PDB entry 9H9H | electron microscopy, 3.80 A resolution | chains A and G of the 26 polymer chains in the assembly

# Chain A
Molecule: 16S RNA
Organism: Escherichia coli
Sequence (1542 nucleotides; row label = number of the first residue in the row):
     1 AAAUUGAAGAGUUUGAUCAUGGCUCAGAUUGAACGCUGGCGGCAGGCCUA
    51 ACACAUGCAAGUCGAACGGUAACAGGAAGAAGCUUGCUUCUUUGCUGACG
   101 AGUGGCGGACGGGUGAGUAAUGUCUGGGAAACUGCCUGAUGGAGGGGGAU
   151 AACUACUGGAAACGGUAGCUAAUACCGCAUAACGUCGCAAGACCAAAGAG
   201 GGGGACCUUCGGGCCUCUUGCCAUCGGAUGUGCCCAGAUGGGAUUAGCUA
   251 GUAGGUGGGGUAACGGCUCACCUAGGCGACGAUCCCUAGCUGGUCUGAGA
   301 GGAUGACCAGCCACACUGGAACUGAGACACGGUCCAGACUCCUACGGGAG
   351 GCAGCAGUGGGGAAUAUUGCACAAUGGGCGCAAGCCUGAUGCAGCCAUGC
   401 CGCGUGUAUGAAGAAGGCCUUCGGGUUGUAAAGUACUUUCAGCGGGGAGG
   451 AAGGGAGUAAAGUUAAUACCUUUGCUCAUUGACGUUACCCGCAGAAGAAG
   501 CACCGGCUAACUCCGUGCCAGCAGCCXCGGUAAUACGGAGGGUGCAAGCG
   551 UUAAUCGGAAUUACUGGGCGUAAAGCGCACGCAGGCGGUUUGUUAAGUCA
   601 GAUGUGAAAUCCCCGGGCUCAACCUGGGAACUGCAUCUGAUACUGGCAAG
   651 CUUGAGUCUCGUAGAGGGGGGUAGAAUUCCAGGUGUAGCGGUGAAAUGCG
   701 UAGAGAUCUGGAGGAAUACCGGUGGCGAAGGCGGCCCCCUGGACGAAGAC
   751 UGACGCUCAGGUGCGAAAGCGUGGGGAGCAAACAGGAUUAGAUACCCUGG
   801 UAGUCCACGCCGUAAACGAUGUCGACUUGGAGGUUGUGCCCUUGAGGCGU
   851 GGCUUCCGGAGCUAACGCGUUAAGUCGACCGCCUGGGGAGUACGGCCGCA
   901 AGGUUAAAACUCAAAUGAAUUGACGGGGGCCCGCACAAGCGGUGGAGCAU
   951 GUGGUUUAAUUCGAUGXAACGCGAAGAACCUUACCUGGUCUUGACAUCCA
  1001 CGGAAGUUUUCAGAGAUGAGAAUGUGCCUUCGGGAACCGUGAGACAGGUG
  1051 CUGCAUGGCUGUCGUCAGCUCGUGUUGUGAAAUGUUGGGUUAAGUCCCGC
  1101 AACGAGCGCAACCCUUAUCCUUUGUUGCCAGCGGUCCGGCCGGGAACUCA
  1151 AAGGAGACUGCCAGUGAUAAACUGGAGGAAGGUGGGGAUGACGUCAAGUC
  1201 AUCAUGGCCCUUACGACCAGGGCUACACACGUGCUACAAUGGCGCAUACA
  1251 AAGAGAAGCGACCUCGCGAGAGCAAGCGGACCUCAUAAAGUGCGUCGUAG
  1301 UCCGGAUUGGAGUCUGCAACUCGACUCCAUGAAGUCGGAAUCGCUAGUAA
  1351 UCGUGGAUCAGAAUGCCACGGUGAAUACGUUCCCGGGCCUUGUACACACC
  1401 GCCCGUXACACCAUGGGAGUGGGUUGCAAAAGAAGUAGGUAGCUUAACCU
  1451 UCGGGAGGGCGCUUACCACUUUGUGAUUCAUGACUGGGGUGAAGUCGUAA
  1501 CAAGGUAACCGUAGGGGAACCUGCGGUUGGAUCACCUCCUUA
Disordered / not traced: 1535-1542
Modified residues: PSU (pseudouridine-5'-monophosphate) at position 516, G7M (N7-methyl-guanosine-5'-monophosphate) at position 527, 2MG (2N-methylguanosine-5'-monophosphate) at position 966, 5MC (5-methylcytidine-5'-monophosphate) at position 967, 2MG (2N-methylguanosine-5'-monophosphate) at position 1207, 4OC (4n,o2'-methylcytidine-5'-monophosphate) at position 1402, 5MC (5-methylcytidine-5'-monophosphate) at position 1407, UR3 (3-methyluridine-5'-monophoshate) at position 1498, 2MG (2N-methylguanosine-5'-monophosphate) at position 1516, MA6 (6N-dimethyladenosine-5'-monophoshate) at position 1518, MA6 (6N-dimethyladenosine-5'-monophoshate) at position 1519
Metal / ion sites: Mg2+ site 1 near G21 (its only coordinating residue here); Mg2+ site 2: C48, U114, G115; Mg2+ site 3 near A53 (its only coordinating residue here); Mg2+ site 4: A59, U387; Mg2+ site 5 near G100 (its only coordinating residue here); Mg2+ site 6: A109, G331; Mg2+ site 7: A116, G117, G289; K+ site 1: G145, A197; Mg2+ site 8 near U150 (its only coordinating residue here); Mg2+ site 9 near A171 (its only coordinating residue here); Mg2+ site 10: A174, C175; Mg2+ site 11: U180, A195; 69 more Mg2+ sites not listed; 1 more K+ sites not listed
Residues lining bound ligands: A1IC4 ((2S,3S)-2-[[(2S)-2-[[(2S,4S)-5-aminocarbonyloxy-4-oxidanyl-2-[[(2S,3R)-3-oxidanylpiperidin-2-yl]carbonylamino]pentanoyl]amino]-3-(1H-imidazol-4-yl)propanoyl]amino]-3-(2-chloranyl-1H-imidazol-4-yl)-3-oxidanyl-propanoic acid): U692, G693, U788, U789, G791, A792, A794, C795, U1506

# Chain G
Molecule: Small ribosomal subunit protein uS7
Organism: Escherichia coli
Reference sequence: P02359 (RS7_ECOLI); numbering as in UniProt (aligned over 1-179)
Sequence (179 residues; each row starts with the number of its first residue):
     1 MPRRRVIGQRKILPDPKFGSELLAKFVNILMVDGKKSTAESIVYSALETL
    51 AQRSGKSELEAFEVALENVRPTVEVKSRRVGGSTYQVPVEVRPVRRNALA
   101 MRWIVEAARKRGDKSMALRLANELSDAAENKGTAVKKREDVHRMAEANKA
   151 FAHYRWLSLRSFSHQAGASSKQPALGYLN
Disordered / not traced: 1, 153-179
Swiss-Prot annotation at these positions:
  - natural variant: Leu157 to Asn179 (deletion: In strain: B and L44)
  - mutagenesis: Pro2 to Phe18 (Defective in ribosome assembly; accumulates to abnormally high levels on polysomes; significantly decreases affinity for its own mRNA), Lys36 (K36A/E: Defective in ribosome assembly), Met116 (M116G: Significantly decreases affinity for its own mRNA)

# How chain A and chain G interact
Pairs across the interface (56; chain A residue first):
  C932(A) - Arg3(G)  phosphate contact
  C932(A) - Arg4(G)  salt bridge to the phosphate
  G933(A) - Arg3(G)  hydrogen bond to the base
  A935(A) - Arg3(G)  hydrogen bond to the base
  A937(A) - Arg78(G)  hydrogen bond to the sugar
  A938(A) - Lys76(G)  salt bridge to the phosphate
  A938(A) - Arg95(G)  phosphate contact
  G939(A) - Arg95(G)  salt bridge to the phosphate
  G939(A) - Arg102(G)  hydrogen bond to the phosphate
  C940(A) - Arg102(G)  salt bridge to the phosphate
  A1092(A) - Arg4(G)  phosphate contact
  A1093(A) - Arg4(G)  salt bridge to the phosphate
  U1173(A) - Arg5(G)  salt bridge to the phosphate
  A1239(A) - Lys114(G)  sugar contact
  A1239(A) - Arg119(G)  sugar contact
  U1240(A) - Leu30(G)  base contact
  U1240(A) - Arg109(G)  hydrogen bond to the base
  U1240(A) - Ser115(G)  phosphate contact
  U1240(A) - Met116(G)  hydrogen bond to the phosphate
  U1240(A) - Arg119(G)  salt bridge to the phosphate
  A1289(A) - Lys35(G)  hydrogen bond to the sugar
  G1290(A) - Lys35(G)  sugar contact
  G1290(A) - Ser37(G)  hydrogen bond to the phosphate
  U1291(A) - Ser37(G)  hydrogen bond to the phosphate
  U1291(A) - Thr38(G)  hydrogen bond to the phosphate
  U1298(A) - Lys114(G)  base contact
  A1346(A) - Arg10(G)  hydrogen bond to the base
  A1350(A) - Asp33(G)  hydrogen bond to the sugar
  A1350(A) - Gly34(G)  base contact
  U1372(A) - Gly34(G)  hydrogen bond to the sugar
  G1373(A) - Met31(G)  sugar contact
  G1373(A) - Gly34(G)  sugar contact
  G1373(A) - Lys36(G)  hydrogen bond to the phosphate
  A1374(A) - Asn28(G)  hydrogen bond to the sugar
  A1374(A) - Lys36(G)  salt bridge to the phosphate
  A1375(A) - Lys25(G)  salt bridge to the phosphate
  A1375(A) - Asn28(G)  hydrogen bond to the phosphate
  A1375(A) - Ile29(G)  sugar contact
  A1375(A) - Arg102(G)  hydrogen bond to the sugar
  U1376(A) - Arg10(G)  hydrogen bond to the base
  U1376(A) - Lys25(G)  salt bridge to the phosphate
  U1376(A) - Ala98(G)  phosphate contact
  A1377(A) - Pro2(G)  sugar contact
  A1377(A) - Ile7(G)  base contact
  A1377(A) - Gln9(G)  hydrogen bond to the phosphate
  C1378(A) - Ile7(G)  phosphate contact
  G1379(A) - Pro2(G)  base contact
  G1379(A) - Val6(G)  phosphate contact
  G1379(A) - Arg78(G)  hydrogen bond to the sugar
  U1380(A) - Pro2(G)  base contact
  U1380(A) - Arg3(G)  hydrogen bond to the base
  U1381(A) - Arg78(G)  hydrogen bond to the base
  U1381(A) - Arg79(G)  hydrogen bond to the sugar
  U1381(A) - Gly82(G)  sugar contact
  C1382(A) - Arg79(G)  hydrogen bond to the sugar
  C1383(A) - Arg3(G)  base contact
Also at the interface, not in a pair above, chain A (35 interface residues in all): U1091, G1297, A1349, U1351, C1384
Also at the interface, not in a pair above, chain G (35 interface residues in all): Ile12, Ile42, Gly112, Asp113

# Summary
Chain A and chain G each contribute 35 residues to their interface; the contacts include 24 hydrogen bonds and
10 salt bridges. Polar pairs include G933(A)-Arg3(G), A935(A)-Arg3(G) and U1240(A)-Arg109(G). Ligands of chain
A: compound A1IC4. Curated annotation (UniProt) lists 2 mutagenesis sites on chain G.
Chain A is 16S RNA and chain G is Small ribosomal subunit protein uS7, both from Escherichia coli; the
structure, Complex 1 30S-IF1-IF2-IF3-GE81112, was determined by electron microscopy (same publication as 9H8G,
9H9I, 9H9J, 9H9K, 9H9L, 9H9M and 9H9N).
